6BOT - chains A and V of the 3 polymer chains in the assembly; structure by X-ray diffraction, 2.30 A resolution.

[Chain A]
Molecule: DNA-(apurinic or apyrimidinic site) lyase
Source organism: Homo sapiens
Notes: EC 3.1.-.-, 4.2.99.18
Reference sequence: P27695 (APEX1_HUMAN); residue numbers follow UniProt; this construct covers 1-318
Amino-acid sequence (318 residues; numbered 1 to 318; the number before each row is that of its first residue):
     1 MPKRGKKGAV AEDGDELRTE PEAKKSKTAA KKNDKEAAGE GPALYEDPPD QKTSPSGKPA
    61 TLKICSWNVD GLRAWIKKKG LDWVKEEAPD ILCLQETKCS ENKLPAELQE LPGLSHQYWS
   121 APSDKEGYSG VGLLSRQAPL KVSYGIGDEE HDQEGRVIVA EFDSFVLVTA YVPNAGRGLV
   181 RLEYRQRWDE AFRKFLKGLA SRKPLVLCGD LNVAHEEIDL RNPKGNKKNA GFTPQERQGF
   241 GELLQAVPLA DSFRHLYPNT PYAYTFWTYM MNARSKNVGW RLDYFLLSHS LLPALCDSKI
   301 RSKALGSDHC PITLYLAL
Unresolved in the structure: 1-42, 124-127, 148-152
Construct notes: engineered mutation Ala138 (Cys in P27695)

[Chain V]
Molecule: 21-nt DNA strand
Sequence (21 nucleotides; row label = number of the first residue in the row):
     1 GGATCCGTCG ACCGCATCAG C

[Chain A / chain V interface]
Pairs across the interface - 19 pairs, chain A then chain V:
  Asp70(A) with DG14(V), sugar contact
  Gly71(A) with DG14(V), phosphate contact; DC15(V), phosphate contact
  Leu72(A) with DC15(V), phosphate contact
  Arg73(A) with DC15(V), hydrogen bond to the phosphate; DA16(V), salt bridge to the phosphate
  Ala74(A) with DG14(V), sugar contact; DC15(V), hydrogen bond to the phosphate
  Lys78(A) with DG14(V), salt bridge to the phosphate
  Lys98(A) with DG14(V), base contact; DC15(V), sugar contact
  Arg177(A) with DA11(V), hydrogen bond to the base
  Lys224(A) with DC5(V), phosphate contact
  Lys228(A) with DG7(V), salt bridge to the phosphate
  Tyr269(A) with DC12(V), sugar contact; DC13(V), sugar contact
  Met270(A) with DA11(V), base contact; DC12(V), hydrogen bond to the sugar
  Met271(A) with DG10(V), base contact

[In short]
Chain A and chain V form an interface of 13 and 9 residues respectively; the contacts include 4 hydrogen bonds
and 3 salt bridges. Polar pairs include Arg177(A)-DA11(V), Met270(A)-DC12(V) and Arg73(A)-DC15(V).
Here chain A is DNA-(apurinic or apyrimidinic site) lyase (Homo sapiens) and chain V is a 21-nt DNA strand.
Entry 6BOT (Human APE1 substrate complex with an C/C mismatch adjacent the THF) was determined by X-ray
diffraction (same publication as 6BOQ, 6BOR, 6BOS, 6BOU, 6BOV and 6BOW).
